1K0Y - chains A and B of the 4 polymer chains in the assembly; structure by X-ray diffraction, 1.87 A resolution.

# Chain A
Molecule: hemoglobin alpha chain
Organism: Homo sapiens
UniProt: P69905 (HBA_HUMAN); residues 1-141 here = UniProt positions 1-141
Amino-acid sequence (141 residues; row label = number of the first residue in the row):
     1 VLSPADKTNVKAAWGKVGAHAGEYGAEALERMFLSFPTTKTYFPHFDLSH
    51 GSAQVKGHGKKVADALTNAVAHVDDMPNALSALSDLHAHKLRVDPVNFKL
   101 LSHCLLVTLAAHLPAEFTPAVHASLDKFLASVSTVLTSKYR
Ion coordination: heme Fe near H87 (its only coordinating residue here)
Small-molecule neighbours:
  - CNO (2-{4-[(3{2-[4-(1-carboxy-1-methyl-ethoxy)-phenyl]-acetylamino}-phenylcarbamoyl)-methyl]-phenoxy}-2-methyl-propionic acid), molecule 1: T38, V96, K99, L100, H103, D126, A130
  - CNO, molecule 2: P95, T137, Y140, R141
  - heme (HEM): M32, T39, Y42, F43, H45, F46, H58, K61, V62, A65, L66, L83, L86, H87, L91, V93, N97, F98, L101, V132, L136

# Chain B
Molecule: hemoglobin beta chain
Organism: Homo sapiens
UniProt: P68871 (HBB_HUMAN); residues 201-346 here correspond to UniProt positions 1-146 (UniProt number = residue number - 200)
Amino-acid sequence (146 residues; numbered 201 to 346; the number before each row is that of its first residue):
   201 VHLTPEEKSAVTALWGKVNVDEVGGEALGRLLVVYPWTQRFFESFGDLST
   251 PDAVMGNPKVKAHGKKVLGAFSDGLAHLDNLKGTFATLSELHCDKLHVDP
   301 ENFRLLGNVLVCVLAHHFGKEFTPPVQAAYQKVVAGVANALAHKYH
Ion coordination: heme Fe near H292 (its only coordinating residue here)
Small-molecule neighbours:
  - CNO (2-{4-[(3{2-[4-(1-carboxy-1-methyl-ethoxy)-phenyl]-acetylamino}-phenylcarbamoyl)-methyl]-phenoxy}-2-methyl-propionic acid), molecule 1: Y235, W237, R304, L305, N308
  - CNO, molecule 2: D299, P300, E301, R304
  - heme (HEM): L231, T238, F241, F242, H263, K266, V267, A270, F271, F285, L288, L291, H292, L296, V298, N302, F303, L306, V337, L341

# How chain A and chain B interact
Pairs across the interface (34):
  R31(A) with F322(B), hydrogen bond (side chain-backbone); T323(B); P324(B); Q327(B), hydrogen bond
  L34(A) with P324(B), hydrophobic; A328(B)
  S35(A) with Q327(B); A328(B); Q331(B)
  F36(A) with Q331(B)
  H103(A) with N308(B); Q331(B), hydrogen bond
  C104(A) with Q327(B)
  V107(A) with V311(B), hydrophobic; A315(B), hydrophobic; Q327(B)
  A110(A) with C312(B); A315(B); H316(B)
  A111(A) with A315(B); G319(B)
  L113(A) with H316(B)
  P114(A) with H316(B), hydrogen bond (backbone-side chain)
  F117(A) with R230(B), hydrogen bond (backbone-side chain); H316(B)
  T118(A) with R230(B), hydrogen bond (backbone-side chain)
  P119(A) with R230(B); V233(B); M255(B), hydrophobic
  H122(A) with R230(B), hydrogen bond; V234(B)
  A123(A) with V234(B)
  D126(A) with V234(B); Y235(B), hydrogen bond
Interface residues without a listed pair, chain A (19 interface residues in all): E30, L106
Interface residues without a listed pair, chain B (19 interface residues in all): K320, P325

# Overview
Chain A and chain B each contribute 19 residues to their interface; the contacts include 8 hydrogen bonds.
Among the polar pairs are R31(A)-F322(B), R31(A)-Q327(B) and H103(A)-Q331(B). Compound CNO is bound between
chain A and chain B. Chain A binds heme.
Here chain A is hemoglobin alpha chain and chain B is hemoglobin beta chain, both from Homo sapiens. Entry
1K0Y (X-ray Crystallographic Analyses of Symmetrical Allosteric Effectors of Hemoglobin. Compounds Designed to
Link Primary and Secondary ...) was determined by X-ray diffraction.
